PDB entry 6J07 | X-ray diffraction, 3.30 A resolution | chains A and B

Chain A:
Protein: Telomere repeats-binding bouquet formation protein 2
Organism: Homo sapiens
Notes: fragment: NTD domain
UniProt: Q8NHR7 (TERB2_HUMAN); numbering as in UniProt (aligned over 4-110)
Chain sequence (107 residues; row label = number of the first residue in the row):
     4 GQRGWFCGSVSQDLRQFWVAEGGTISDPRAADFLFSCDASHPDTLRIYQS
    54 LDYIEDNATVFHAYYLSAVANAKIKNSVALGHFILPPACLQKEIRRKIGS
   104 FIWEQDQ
What the authors report for this chain:
  - mutagenesis - Y56E: unchanged binding to MAJIN

Chain B:
Protein: Telomere repeats-binding bouquet formation protein 1
Organism: Homo sapiens
Notes: fragment: TERB2 binding motif
UniProt: Q8NA31 (TERB1_HUMAN); residues 590-649 here = UniProt positions 590-649
Chain sequence (60 residues; each row starts with the number of its first residue):
   590 YRCSGCIAVEKSLNSRNFSKLLHSCPYQCDRHKVIVEAEDRYKSELRKSL
   640 ICNKKILLTP
Disulfides: C641 forms a disulfide with the same residue of a neighbouring copy of this chain
Bound ions: Zn2+: C592, C595, C618, H621
Curated features (UniProtKB/Swiss-Prot):
  - modified residue: T648 (Phosphothreonine)
What the authors report for this chain:
  - Zn2+ coordination: C592, C595, C618, H621

How chain A and chain B interact:
Pairs across the interface - 55 pairs, chain A then chain B:
  A33(A) - R605(B)  hydrogen bond (backbone-side chain)
  A34(A) - R605(B)  hydrogen bond (backbone-side chain)
  D35(A) - N603(B)
  D35(A) - S604(B)  hydrogen bond (backbone-backbone)
  D35(A) - R605(B)
  F36(A) - L602(B)
  F36(A) - N603(B)
  F36(A) - S604(B)
  L37(A) - S604(B)  hydrogen bond (backbone-side chain)
  Y51(A) - Y631(B)
  Y51(A) - L635(B)
  Q52(A) - Y631(B)
  Y56(A) - E628(B)  hydrogen bond
  Y56(A) - Y631(B)  hydrophobic
  Y56(A) - K632(B)
  I57(A) - L635(B)  hydrophobic
  I57(A) - R636(B)  hydrogen bond (backbone-side chain)
  E58(A) - R636(B)  salt bridge
  D59(A) - R605(B)
  D59(A) - S608(B)
  D59(A) - K609(B)
  D59(A) - H612(B)  salt bridge
  D59(A) - K632(B)  salt bridge
  N60(A) - R605(B)  hydrogen bond (backbone-side chain)
  N60(A) - K609(B)  hydrogen bond
  A61(A) - S604(B)
  A61(A) - R605(B)
  T62(A) - S604(B)  hydrogen bond (backbone-side chain)
  T62(A) - S608(B)  hydrogen bond
  F64(A) - S604(B)
  F64(A) - F607(B)  hydrophobic
  S80(A) - V598(B)
  A82(A) - G594(B)
  A82(A) - C595(B)
  A82(A) - A597(B)
  L83(A) - A597(B)  hydrogen bond (backbone-backbone)
  L83(A) - L602(B)
  G84(A) - G594(B)  hydrogen bond (backbone-backbone)
  G84(A) - F607(B)
  G84(A) - H621(B)  hydrogen bond (backbone-side chain)
  H85(A) - G594(B)
  H85(A) - C595(B)
  I87(A) - F607(B)  hydrophobic
  I87(A) - H621(B)
  I87(A) - I624(B)  hydrophobic
  P90(A) - Y631(B)  hydrophobic
  C92(A) - Y631(B)  hydrophobic
  L93(A) - A627(B)
  L93(A) - E628(B)
  L93(A) - Y631(B)  hydrophobic
  E96(A) - R630(B)  salt bridge
  I97(A) - V623(B)  hydrophobic
  I97(A) - A627(B)  hydrophobic
  K100(A) - E626(B)  salt bridge
  I101(A) - R620(B)
Also at the interface, not in a pair above, chain A (31 interface residues in all): D55, N79, P89
Also at the interface, not in a pair above, chain B (26 interface residues in all): I596, L611
From the paper, about this interface:
  - residue pairs: Y56(A)-E628(B) (hydrogen bond)
  - interface residues, chain A: D55(A), E58(A), D59(A)
  - interface residues, chain B: R605(B), K632(B), R636(B)

Summary:
31 residues of chain A face 26 of chain B across their interface, with 13 hydrogen bonds and 5 salt bridges.
Polar contacts include E58(A)-R636(B), D59(A)-H612(B) and D59(A)-K632(B). The paper describes a hydrogen bond
between Y56(A) and E628(B). The paper reports that Y56E of chain A leaves binding to MAJIN unchanged;
interface residues D55(A), E58(A) and R605(B) among others.
Chain A is Telomere repeats-binding bouquet formation protein 2 and chain B is Telomere repeats-binding
bouquet formation protein 1, both from Homo sapiens; the structure, Crystal structure of human TERB2 and
TERB1, was determined by X-ray diffraction, deposited together with 6J08.
